4ROM - chains C and D of the 4 polymer chains in the assembly; structure by X-ray diffraction, 1.90 A resolution.

[Chain C]
Protein: Hemoglobin subunit alpha
From: Homo sapiens
Reference sequence: P69905 (HBA_HUMAN); residues 1-141 here correspond to UniProt positions 2-142 (UniProt number = residue number + 1)
Chain sequence (141 residues; numbered 1 to 141; the number before each row is that of its first residue):
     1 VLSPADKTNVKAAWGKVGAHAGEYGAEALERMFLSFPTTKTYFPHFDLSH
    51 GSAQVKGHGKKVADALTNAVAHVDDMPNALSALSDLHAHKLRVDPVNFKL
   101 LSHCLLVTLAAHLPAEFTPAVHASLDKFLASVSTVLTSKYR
Covalent attachments: compound 3U8 linked to V1
Bound ions: heme Fe near H87 (its only coordinating residue here)
Ligand contacts:
  - 3U8 (4-{2-chloro-4-[3-(1H-imidazol-2-yl)propanoyl]phenoxy}butanoic acid), molecule 1: L2, K99, K127, A130, S131
  - 3U8, molecule 2: P95, K99, T137, S138, Y140, R141
  - heme (HEM): M32, T39, Y42, F43, H45, F46, H58, K61, V62, A65, L66, L83, L86, H87, L91, V93, N97, F98, L101, L105, V132, L136
Swiss-Prot annotation at these positions:
  - binding site (O2): H58
  - binding site (heme b): H87
  - site: T8, N9 (Microbial infection: Cleavage), K11 (Not glycated), A13, W14 (Microbial infection: Cleavage), Y24, G25 (Microbial infection: Cleavage), L29, E30 (Microbial infection: Cleavage), H45, F46 (Microbial infection: Cleavage), D47, L48 (Microbial infection: Cleavage), S52, A53 (Microbial infection: Cleavage), V55, K56 (Microbial infection: Cleavage), K56 (Not glycated), G59, K60 (Microbial infection: Cleavage), K60 (Not glycated), K90 (Not glycated), L91, R92 (Microbial infection: Cleavage), K99 (Not glycated), L106, V107 (Microbial infection: Cleavage), T108, L109 (Microbial infection: Cleavage), V121, H122 (Microbial infection: Cleavage), S133, T134 (Microbial infection: Cleavage)
  - modified residue: S3 (Phosphoserine), K7 (N6-succinyllysine), T8 (Phosphothreonine), K11 (N6-succinyllysine), K16 (N6-acetyllysine), Y24 (Phosphotyrosine), S35 (Phosphoserine), K40 (N6-succinyllysine), S49 (Phosphoserine), S102 (Phosphoserine), T108 (Phosphothreonine), S124 (Phosphoserine), S131 (Phosphoserine), T134 (Phosphothreonine), T137 (Phosphothreonine), S138 (Phosphoserine)
  - glycosylation (N-linked (Glc) (glycation) lysine): K7, K16, K40, K61
What the authors report for this chain:
  - binding site for 3U8: V1, P95, K99, K127, A130, S131, T134, T137, S138, Y140, R141

[Chain D]
Protein: Hemoglobin subunit beta
From: Homo sapiens
Reference sequence: P68871 (HBB_HUMAN); residues 1-146 here correspond to UniProt positions 2-147 (UniProt number = residue number + 1)
Chain sequence (146 residues; row label = number of the first residue in the row):
     1 VHLTPEEKSAVTALWGKVNVDEVGGEALGRLLVVYPWTQRFFESFGDLST
    51 PDAVMGNPKVKAHGKKVLGAFSDGLAHLDNLKGTFATLSELHCDKLHVDP
   101 ENFRLLGNVLVCVLAHHFGKEFTPPVQAAYQKVVAGVANALAHKYH
Bound ions: heme Fe near H92 (its only coordinating residue here)
Ligand contacts: heme (HEM): L31, T38, F41, F42, F45, H63, K66, V67, A70, F71, F85, L88, H92, L96, V98, N102, F103, L106, V137, L141
Swiss-Prot annotation at these positions:
  - binding site ((2R)-2,3-bisphosphoglycerate): V1, H2, K82, H143
  - binding site (heme b): H63, H92
  - site: E7, K8 (Microbial infection: Cleavage), G25, E26 (Microbial infection: Cleavage), G29, R30 (Microbial infection: Cleavage), Y35, P36 (Microbial infection: Cleavage), W37, T38 (Microbial infection: Cleavage), F45, G46 (Microbial infection: Cleavage), D52, A53 (Microbial infection: Cleavage), G56, N57 (Microbial infection: Cleavage), K59 (Not glycated), F71, S72 (Microbial infection: Cleavage), G74, L75 (Microbial infection: Cleavage), K82 (Not glycated), T84, F85 (Microbial infection: Cleavage), H92, C93 (Microbial infection: Cleavage), K95 (Not glycated), R104, L105 (Microbial infection: Cleavage), L110, V111 (Microbial infection: Cleavage), G119, K120 (Microbial infection: Cleavage), F122, T123 (Microbial infection: Cleavage), A128, A129 (Microbial infection: Cleavage) and 2 more in UniProt
  - modified residue: V1 (N-acetylvaline), S9 (Phosphoserine), T12 (Phosphothreonine), S44 (Phosphoserine), T50 (Phosphothreonine), K59 (N6-acetyllysine), K82 (N6-acetyllysine), T87 (Phosphothreonine), C93 (S-nitrosocysteine), K144 (N6-acetyllysine)
  - glycosylation: V1 (N-linked (Glc) (glycation) valine), K8 (N-linked (Glc) (glycation) lysine), K17 (N-linked (Glc) (glycation) lysine), K66 (N-linked (Glc) (glycation) lysine), K120 (N-linked (Glc) (glycation) lysine), K144 (N-linked (Glc) (glycation) lysine)
What the authors report for this chain:
  - binding site for 3U8: W37

[Chain C / chain D interface]
Residue-residue contacts (40; chain C residue first):
  E30(C) with P124(D)
  R31(C) with F122(D), hydrogen bond (side chain-backbone); T123(D), hydrogen bond (side chain-backbone); P124(D); Q127(D), hydrogen bond
  L34(C) with P124(D), hydrophobic; P125(D); A128(D); K132(D), hydrogen bond (backbone-side chain)
  S35(C) with Q127(D), hydrogen bond; A128(D); Q131(D); K132(D), hydrogen bond (backbone-side chain)
  F36(C) with Q131(D)
  H103(C) with N108(D); V111(D); Q131(D), hydrogen bond
  C104(C) with Q127(D)
  V107(C) with V111(D), hydrophobic; A115(D); Q127(D)
  A110(C) with C112(D); A115(D); H116(D)
  A111(C) with A115(D); G119(D); K120(D)
  L113(C) with H116(D)
  P114(C) with H116(D), hydrogen bond (backbone-side chain)
  F117(C) with R30(D), hydrogen bond (backbone-side chain); H116(D), hydrogen bond (backbone-side chain)
  T118(C) with R30(D)
  P119(C) with R30(D); V33(D); M55(D), hydrophobic
  H122(C) with R30(D), hydrogen bond; V34(D); C112(D)
  D126(C) with V34(D); Y35(D), hydrogen bond
Also at the interface, not in a pair above, chain C (21 interface residues in all): P37, L106, A120, A123
Also at the interface, not in a pair above, chain D (22 interface residues in all): E26, P51

[In short]
21 residues of chain C and 22 residues of chain D are in contact, with 12 hydrogen bonds. Polar contacts
include R31(C)-F122(D), R31(C)-T123(D) and R31(C)-Q127(D). Ligands of chain C: compound 3U8 and heme. Ligands
of chain D: heme. The paper reports a binding site for 3U8 at V1(C), P95(C) and W37(D) among others.
Here chain C is Hemoglobin subunit alpha and chain D is Hemoglobin subunit beta, both from Homo sapiens. Entry
4ROM (Deoxyhemoglobin in complex with imidazolylacryloyl derivatives) was determined by X-ray diffraction
together with 4ROL from the same study.
